Entry 8K68 (X-ray diffraction, 1.50 A resolution); this record covers chain A.

[Chain A]
Molecule: 3C-like proteinase nsp5
Organism: Severe acute respiratory syndrome coronavirus 2
Notes: EC 3.4.22.69
UniProt: P0DTD1 (R1AB_SARS2); residues 1-306 here correspond to UniProt positions 3264-3569 (UniProt number = residue number + 3263)
Chain sequence (306 residues; each row starts with the number of its first residue):
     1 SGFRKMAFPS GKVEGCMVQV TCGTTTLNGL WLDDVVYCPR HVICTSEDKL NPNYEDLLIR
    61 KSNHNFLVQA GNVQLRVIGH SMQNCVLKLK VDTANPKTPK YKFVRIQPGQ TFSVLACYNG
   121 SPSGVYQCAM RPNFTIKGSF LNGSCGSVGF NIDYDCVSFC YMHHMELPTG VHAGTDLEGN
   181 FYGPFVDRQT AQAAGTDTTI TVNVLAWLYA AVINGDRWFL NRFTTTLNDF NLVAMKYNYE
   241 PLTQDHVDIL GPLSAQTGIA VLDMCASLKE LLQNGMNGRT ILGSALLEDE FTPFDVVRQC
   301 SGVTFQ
Unresolved in the structure: 46-50, 302-306
Construct notes: engineered mutation Lys49 (Met3312 in P0DTD1)
Swiss-Prot annotation at these positions:
  - active site: His41 (For 3CL-PRO activity), Cys145 (Nucleophile)
  - site: Gln306 (Cleavage)
  - cross-link (Glycyl lysine isopeptide (Lys-Gly)): Lys5 (interchain with G-Cter in ubiquitin), Lys90 (interchain with G-Cter in ubiquitin)
What the authors report for this chain:
  - mutagenesis - L50F/E166V, M165V (more than 20-fold), Q189K: decreased binding to WU-04
  - mutagenesis - T25I, T25V, M165V, S301P: decreased binding to ensitrelvir
  - mutagenesis - L50F/E166V, H163W, M165Y, E166V, H172Y, Q189DEL, Q192DEL: decreased catalytic activity
  - conformationally variable residues (loop rearrangement, order/disorder transition): Thr45 to Asn51, Leu167 to Val171, Asp187 to Thr196
  - catalytic residues: Cys145 (citing earlier work)
  - mutagenesis - S301P (-103.90 kcal/mol): decreased binding to 3CLpro homodimer (from molecular simulation)
  - mutagenesis - L50F/E166V, S301P: decreased binding to nirmatrelvir
  - mutagenesis - Y54C, S144A, E166Q, L167F, P168DEL, Q192T: decreased binding to all three inhibitors
  - mutagenesis - L50F (1.82 uM-1 min-1): increased catalytic activity
  - mutagenesis - Y54C (Tm change 5 degC), H163W (Tm change 5 degC), P168DEL (Tm change 5 degC): decreased stability
  - mutagenesis - L50F, S144A, Q189K: unchanged stability
  - mutagenesis - Q189K: unchanged binding to ensitrelvir
  - mutagenesis - Q189K: unchanged binding to nirmatrelvir
  - mutagenesis - L50F: unchanged binding to the three inhibitors

[In short]
From UniProt: active-site residues His41 and Cys145. The paper reports the catalytic residue Cys145;
L50F/E166V, H163W and M165Y, among others, reduce catalytic activity; 19 substitutions were tested in all.
Chain A is 3C-like proteinase nsp5 (Severe acute respiratory syndrome coronavirus 2); the structure, Crystal
structure of SARS-CoV-2 3CLpro M49K mutant, was determined by X-ray diffraction (same publication as 8K67,
8K6A, 8K6B, 8K6C and 8K6D).
